PDB entry 8CXX | X-ray diffraction, 2.34 A resolution | chains A and E of the 3 polymer chains in the assembly

# Chain A
Molecule: Site-specific DNA-methyltransferase (adenine-specific)
From: Clostridioides difficile 630
Notes: EC 2.1.1.72
Reference sequence: Q183J3 (Q183J3_CLOD6); residue numbers follow UniProt; this construct covers 1-577
Chain sequence (578 residues; row label = number of the first residue in the row; numbering starts at 0):
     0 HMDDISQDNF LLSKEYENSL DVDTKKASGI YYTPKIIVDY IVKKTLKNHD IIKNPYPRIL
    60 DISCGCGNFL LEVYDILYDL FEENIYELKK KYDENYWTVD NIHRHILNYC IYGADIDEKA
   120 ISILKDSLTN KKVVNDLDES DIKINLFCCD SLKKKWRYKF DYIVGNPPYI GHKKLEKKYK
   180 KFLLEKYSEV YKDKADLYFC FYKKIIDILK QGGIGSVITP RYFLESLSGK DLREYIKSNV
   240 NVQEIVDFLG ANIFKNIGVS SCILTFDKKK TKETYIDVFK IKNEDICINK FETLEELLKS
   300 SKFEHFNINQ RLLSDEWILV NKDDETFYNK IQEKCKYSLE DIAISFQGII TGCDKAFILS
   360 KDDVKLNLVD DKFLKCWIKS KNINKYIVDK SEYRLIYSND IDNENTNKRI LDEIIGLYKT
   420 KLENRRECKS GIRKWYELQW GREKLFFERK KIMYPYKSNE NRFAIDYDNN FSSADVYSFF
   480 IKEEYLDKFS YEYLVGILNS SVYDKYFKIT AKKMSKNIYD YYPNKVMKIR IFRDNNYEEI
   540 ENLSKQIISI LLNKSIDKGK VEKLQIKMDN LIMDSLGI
Unresolved in the structure: 0-27, 133-136
Construct notes: expression tag (0)
Metal / ion sites: K+ site 1: Lys-88, Lys-89, Tyr-91, Glu-93 (together with 1,2-ethanediol); K+ site 2: Gly-249, Ala-250, Asn-251, Val-258, Ser-259
Residues lining bound ligands: T9I (N-[(1R)-2,3-dihydro-1H-inden-1-yl]adenosine): Gly-28, Ile-29, Tyr-30, Ile-61, Ser-62, Gly-64, Ala-113, Asp-114, Ile-115, Asp-116, Cys-148, Asp-149, Ser-150, Leu-151, Asn-165, Pro-166, Pro-167, Tyr-178, Leu-196, Phe-200
Reported in the primary citation:
  - conformationally variable residues (side-chain flip): Tyr-178
  - binding site for T9I: Tyr-178

# Chain E
Molecule: DNA Strand 2
Sequence (14 nucleotides; row label = number of the first residue in the row):
     1 ATGGGACTTT TTGA

# Interface between chain A and chain E
Residue-residue contacts (45):
  His-171(A) / DT11(E)  base contact
  His-171(A) / DT12(E)  sugar contact
  Lys-172(A) / DT9(E)  hydrogen bond to the base
  Lys-172(A) / DT10(E)  hydrogen bond to the base
  Lys-172(A) / DT11(E)  hydrogen bond to the sugar
  Lys-172(A) / DT12(E)  phosphate contact
  Lys-176(A) / DT12(E)  salt bridge to the phosphate
  Lys-176(A) / DG13(E)  phosphate contact
  Lys-179(A) / DT12(E)  hydrogen bond to the phosphate
  Lys-179(A) / DG13(E)  salt bridge to the phosphate
  Leu-183(A) / DA14(E)  phosphate contact
  Lys-191(A) / DA14(E)  phosphate contact
  Asp-192(A) / DG13(E)  hydrogen bond to the phosphate
  Asp-192(A) / DA14(E)  hydrogen bond to the phosphate
  Lys-193(A) / DT12(E)  hydrogen bond to the base
  Lys-193(A) / DG13(E)  hydrogen bond to the base
  Asn-255(A) / DG3(E)  phosphate contact
  Ile-349(A) / DT10(E)  base contact
  Ile-349(A) / DT11(E)  base contact
  Gly-351(A) / DT10(E)  sugar contact
  Cys-352(A) / DT10(E)  phosphate contact
  Asp-353(A) / DT10(E)  hydrogen bond to the phosphate
  Lys-378(A) / DT8(E)  phosphate contact
  Lys-378(A) / DT9(E)  salt bridge to the phosphate
  Ser-379(A) / DT8(E)  hydrogen bond to the phosphate
  Lys-380(A) / DT8(E)  hydrogen bond to the phosphate
  Lys-420(A) / DT11(E)  salt bridge to the phosphate
  Arg-424(A) / DT11(E)  phosphate contact
  Arg-425(A) / DT12(E)  base contact
  Arg-425(A) / DG13(E)  hydrogen bond to the base
  Arg-425(A) / DA14(E)  base contact
  Gln-438(A) / DT11(E)  base contact
  Gln-438(A) / DT12(E)  base contact
  Trp-439(A) / DT11(E)  base contact
  Trp-439(A) / DT12(E)  hydrogen bond to the base
  Tyr-455(A) / DT8(E)  hydrogen bond to the base
  Tyr-455(A) / DT9(E)  base contact
  Lys-456(A) / DT8(E)  base contact
  Ser-472(A) / DT10(E)  base contact
  Ala-473(A) / DT10(E)  base contact
  Asp-474(A) / DT8(E)  sugar contact
  Asp-474(A) / DT9(E)  base contact
  Lys-515(A) / DG5(E)  salt bridge to the phosphate
  Ile-517(A) / DC7(E)  base contact
  Ile-517(A) / DT8(E)  base contact
Other interface residues (no listed pair), chain A (33 interface residues in all): Lys-254, Asp-284, Cys-286, Thr-350, Glu-426
Other interface residues (no listed pair), chain E (12 interface residues in all): DT2, DG4

# Summary
33 residues of chain A face 12 of chain E across their interface; the contacts include 14 hydrogen bonds and 5
salt bridges. Among the polar pairs are Lys-172(A)/DT9(E), Lys-172(A)/DT10(E) and Lys-193(A)/DT12(E). Ligands
of chain A: compound T9I. The paper reports a binding site for T9I at Tyr-178(A); conformational variability
at Tyr-178(A).
Chain A is Site-specific DNA-methyltransferase (adenine-specific) (Clostridioides difficile 630) and chain E
is DNA Strand 2; the structure, CamA Adenine Methyltransferase Complexed to Cognate Substrate DNA and Compound
6, was determined by X-ray diffraction (same publication as 8CXS, 8CXT, 8CXU, 8CXV, 8CXW, 8CXY and 7 further
entries).
